Entry 2AFI (X-ray diffraction, 3.10 A resolution); this record covers chains B and D of the 8 polymer chains in the assembly.

Chain B (and D):
Protein: Nitrogenase molybdenum-iron protein
Source organism: Azotobacter vinelandii
Notes: EC 1.18.6.1; chain D of this document is another copy of the same molecule, construct and numbering; everything in this record applies to it too
UniProtKB: P07329 (NIFK_AZOVI); residues 2-523 here correspond to UniProt positions 1-522 (UniProt number = residue number - 1)
Amino-acid sequence (522 residues; row label = number of the first residue in the row):
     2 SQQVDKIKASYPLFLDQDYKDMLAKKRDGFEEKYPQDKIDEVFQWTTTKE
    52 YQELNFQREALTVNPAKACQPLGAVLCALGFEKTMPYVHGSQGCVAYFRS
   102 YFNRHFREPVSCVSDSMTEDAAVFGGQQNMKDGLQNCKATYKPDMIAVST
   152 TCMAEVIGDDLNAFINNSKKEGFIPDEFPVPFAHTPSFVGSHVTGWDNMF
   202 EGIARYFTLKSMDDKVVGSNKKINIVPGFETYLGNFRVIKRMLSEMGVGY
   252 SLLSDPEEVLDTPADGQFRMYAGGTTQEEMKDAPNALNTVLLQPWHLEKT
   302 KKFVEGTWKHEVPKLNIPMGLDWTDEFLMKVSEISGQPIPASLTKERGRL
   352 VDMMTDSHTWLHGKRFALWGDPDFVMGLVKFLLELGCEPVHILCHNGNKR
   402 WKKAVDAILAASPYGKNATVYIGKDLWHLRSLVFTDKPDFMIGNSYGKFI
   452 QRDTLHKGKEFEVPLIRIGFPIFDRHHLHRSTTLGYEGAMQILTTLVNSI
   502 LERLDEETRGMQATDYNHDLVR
Metal / ion sites: fe(8)-S(7) cluster Fe: Cys70, Cys95, Cys153 (shared with 3 residues of chain A); Ca2+ site 1: Arg108, Glu109 (shared with Asp353(D), Asp357(D) of chain D); Ca2+ site 2: Asp353, Asp357 (shared with Arg108(D), Glu109(D) of chain D)
Residues lining bound ligands: fe(8)-S(7) cluster (CLF): Cys70, Pro72, Ser92, Gly94, Cys95, Tyr98, Phe99, Thr152, Cys153, Ser188

How chain B and chain D interact:
Contacting residue pairs (121; chain B residue first):
  Ser11(B) - Tyr517(D)  hydrogen bond (backbone-side chain)
  Tyr12(B) - Glu508(D)  hydrogen bond
  Tyr12(B) - Tyr517(D)
  Tyr12(B) - Asn518(D)
  Phe15(B) - Tyr517(D)
  Leu16(B) - Tyr517(D)
  Lys34(B) - Gln513(D)  hydrogen bond
  Gln37(B) - Gln513(D)
  Arg105(B) - Val522(D)
  Arg108(B) - Asp357(D)
  Arg108(B) - Arg523(D)  hydrogen bond (side chain-backbone)
  Glu109(B) - Asp353(D)
  Arg238(B) - Arg350(D)
  Glu259(B) - Lys346(D)  salt bridge
  Glu259(B) - Arg350(D)  salt bridge
  Asp262(B) - Arg350(D)  salt bridge
  Pro264(B) - Lys346(D)
  Pro264(B) - Gly349(D)
  Pro264(B) - Arg350(D)
  Ala265(B) - Gly349(D)  hydrogen bond (backbone-backbone)
  Ala265(B) - Val352(D)
  Ala265(B) - Asp353(D)
  Lys346(B) - Glu259(D)  salt bridge
  Lys346(B) - Pro264(D)
  Gly349(B) - Pro264(D)
  Gly349(B) - Ala265(D)  hydrogen bond (backbone-backbone)
  Arg350(B) - Arg238(D)
  Arg350(B) - Glu259(D)  salt bridge
  Arg350(B) - Asp262(D)  salt bridge
  Arg350(B) - Arg481(D)
  Asp353(B) - Glu109(D)
  Asp353(B) - Ala265(D)
  Met354(B) - His478(D)
  Met354(B) - Arg481(D)
  Asp357(B) - Arg108(D)
  Asp357(B) - His477(D)
  Asp357(B) - His478(D)
  Ser358(B) - His477(D)  hydrogen bond
  Ser358(B) - His478(D)  hydrogen bond
  Trp361(B) - His477(D)
  Ser446(B) - Leu521(D)
  Tyr447(B) - Leu521(D)  hydrophobic
  Lys449(B) - Asp506(D)  salt bridge
  Lys449(B) - His519(D)
  Lys449(B) - Asp520(D)  hydrogen bond (side chain-backbone)
  Phe450(B) - His519(D)
  Phe450(B) - Leu521(D)  hydrophobic
  Gln452(B) - Arg510(D)
  Arg453(B) - Arg510(D)
  Arg453(B) - Met512(D)
  Arg453(B) - Asp516(D)  salt bridge
  Asp454(B) - Met512(D)
  His457(B) - Met512(D)
  Glu463(B) - Arg510(D)  salt bridge
  Arg468(B) - Asp506(D)  salt bridge
  Phe474(B) - Leu521(D)
  Phe474(B) - Val522(D)  hydrophobic
  Phe474(B) - Arg523(D)  hydrogen bond (backbone-backbone)
  Asp475(B) - Leu502(D)
  Asp475(B) - Asp506(D)
  Asp475(B) - Leu521(D)
  Arg476(B) - Asn499(D)
  Arg476(B) - Leu502(D)
  Arg476(B) - Glu503(D)  salt bridge
  Arg476(B) - Asp506(D)  salt bridge
  His477(B) - Asp357(D)
  His477(B) - Ser358(D)  hydrogen bond
  His477(B) - Trp361(D)
  His477(B) - Thr495(D)
  His477(B) - Val498(D)
  His477(B) - Asn499(D)  hydrogen bond (backbone-side chain)
  His477(B) - Leu502(D)
  His477(B) - Arg523(D)  hydrogen bond (side chain-backbone)
  His478(B) - Met354(D)
  His478(B) - Asp357(D)
  His478(B) - Ser358(D)  hydrogen bond
  His478(B) - Leu494(D)
  Leu479(B) - Asn499(D)
  Arg481(B) - Arg350(D)
  Arg481(B) - Met354(D)
  Leu494(B) - His478(D)
  Thr495(B) - His477(D)
  Asn499(B) - Arg476(D)
  Asn499(B) - His477(D)
  Asn499(B) - Leu479(D)
  Leu502(B) - Asp475(D)
  Leu502(B) - His477(D)
  Glu503(B) - Arg476(D)  salt bridge
  Asp506(B) - Lys449(D)  salt bridge
  Asp506(B) - Arg468(D)  salt bridge
  Asp506(B) - Asp475(D)
  Asp506(B) - Arg476(D)  salt bridge
  Glu508(B) - Tyr12(D)  hydrogen bond
  Thr509(B) - Tyr12(D)
  Arg510(B) - Gln452(D)
  Arg510(B) - Arg453(D)
  Arg510(B) - Glu463(D)  salt bridge
  Met512(B) - Arg453(D)
  Met512(B) - Asp454(D)
  Met512(B) - His457(D)
  Gln513(B) - Lys34(D)  hydrogen bond
  Gln513(B) - Gln37(D)
  Asp516(B) - Arg453(D)  salt bridge
  Tyr517(B) - Ser11(D)  hydrogen bond (side chain-backbone)
  Tyr517(B) - Tyr12(D)
  Tyr517(B) - Phe15(D)
  Tyr517(B) - Leu16(D)
  Asn518(B) - Tyr12(D)
  His519(B) - Lys449(D)
  His519(B) - Phe450(D)
  Asp520(B) - Lys449(D)  hydrogen bond (backbone-side chain)
  Leu521(B) - Ser446(D)
  Leu521(B) - Tyr447(D)  hydrophobic
  Leu521(B) - Phe450(D)  hydrophobic
  Leu521(B) - Phe474(D)
  Leu521(B) - Asp475(D)
  Val522(B) - Arg105(D)
  Val522(B) - Phe474(D)  hydrophobic
  Arg523(B) - Arg108(D)  hydrogen bond (backbone-side chain)
  Arg523(B) - Phe474(D)  hydrogen bond (backbone-backbone)
  Arg523(B) - His477(D)  hydrogen bond (backbone-side chain)
Interface residues without a listed pair, chain B (67 interface residues in all): Ile40, Phe44, Thr263, Val352, Leu456, Val498, Leu505, Ala514, Thr515
Interface residues without a listed pair, chain D (69 interface residues in all): Pro13, Ile40, Phe44, Thr263, Leu456, Met491, Leu505, Thr509, Ala514, Thr515

In short:
Chain B and chain D form an interface of 67 and 69 residues respectively, with 21 hydrogen bonds and 18 salt
bridges. Among the polar pairs are Glu259(B)-Lys346(D), Glu259(B)-Arg350(D) and Asp262(B)-Arg350(D). Bound to
chain B: fe(8)-S(7) cluster.
Chain B and chain D are both Nitrogenase molybdenum-iron protein (Azotobacter vinelandii); the structure,
Crystal Structure of MgADP bound Av2-Av1 Complex, was determined by X-ray diffraction (same publication as
4WZB and 2AFH).
